PDB entry 4WZS | X-ray diffraction, 3.78 A resolution | chains A and B of the 6 polymer chains in the assembly

== Chain A ==
Protein: ECU11_1470 protein
Source organism: Encephalitozoon cuniculi (strain GB-M1)
Reference sequence: Q8SQT6 (Q8SQT6_ENCCU); residue numbers follow UniProt; this construct covers 2-95
Chain sequence (95 residues; numbered 1 to 95; the number before each row is that of its first residue):
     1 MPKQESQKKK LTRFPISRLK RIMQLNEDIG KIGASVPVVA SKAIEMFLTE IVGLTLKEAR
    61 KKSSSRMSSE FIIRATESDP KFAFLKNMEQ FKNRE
Disordered / not traced: 1-14, 60-68, 90-95
Modified positions: Mse1, Mse67 (selenomethionine); Mse23, Mse46, Mse88 (selenomethionine; parent Met)
Differences from the reference sequence: initiating methionine (1)

== Chain B ==
Protein: TATA-binding protein-associated phosphoprotein
Source organism: Encephalitozoon cuniculi
Reference sequence: M1K2J7 (M1K2J7_ENCCN); residue numbers follow UniProt; this construct covers 2-147
Chain sequence (149 residues; row label = number of the first residue in the row; numbers below 1 keep their minus sign (Gly-1 is residue -1)):
    -1 GHMNMEKNDD ENTLPKATVD KMVSSMLPKN SVVPKESKEI FQNACIYFLN MLTLEANKAC
    59 EEEKKKTISY EHVYKALKNL GFESYVESCM KEHENYESYI KQKPSKIDKF KDSGLTMEEL
   119 HSQQIKLFQN AKLQFERSFE DDHYGDNDG
Disordered / not traced: -1 to 11, 24-28, 102-109, 138-147
Modified positions: Mse1, Mse3, Mse24 (selenomethionine); Mse20, Mse49, Mse88, Mse115 (selenomethionine; parent Met)
Differences from the reference sequence: expression tag (-1 to 1)

== Interface between chain A and chain B ==
Pairs across the interface - 9 pairs, chain A then chain B:
  Lys31(A) with Lys64(B); Thr65(B); Ile66(B), hydrogen bond (backbone-backbone)
  Ile32(A) with Ile66(B), hydrophobic
  Gly33(A) with Ile66(B), hydrogen bond (backbone-backbone)
  Ser35(A) with Tyr68(B)
  Val36(A) with Ile66(B); Ser67(B); Tyr68(B)
Other interface residues (no listed pair), chain A (7 interface residues in all): Phe47, Lys81
Other interface residues (no listed pair), chain B (7 interface residues in all): Gly79, Tyr83

== Summary ==
Chain A and chain B each contribute 7 residues to their interface; the contacts include 2 hydrogen bonds.
Main-chain hydrogen bonds include Lys31(A)-Ile66(B) and Gly33(A)-Ile66(B).
Here chain A is ECU11_1470 protein (Encephalitozoon cuniculi (strain GB-M1)) and chain B is TATA-binding
protein-associated phosphoprotein (Encephalitozoon cuniculi). Entry 4WZS (Crystal structure of the Mot1
N-terminal domain in complex with TBP and NC2 bound to a ...) was determined by X-ray diffraction.
